PDB entry 6QV0 | X-ray diffraction, 3.12 A resolution | chains B and E of the 3 polymer chains in the assembly

[Chain B]
Name: Uncharacterized ABC transporter ATP-binding protein TM_0288
From: Thermotoga maritima (strain ATCC 43589 / MSB8 / DSM 3109 / JCM 10099)
Notes: fragment: ABC transporter
Reference sequence: Q9WYC4 (Y288_THEMA); residues 1-598 here = UniProt positions 1-598
Chain sequence (599 residues; each row starts with the number of its first residue):
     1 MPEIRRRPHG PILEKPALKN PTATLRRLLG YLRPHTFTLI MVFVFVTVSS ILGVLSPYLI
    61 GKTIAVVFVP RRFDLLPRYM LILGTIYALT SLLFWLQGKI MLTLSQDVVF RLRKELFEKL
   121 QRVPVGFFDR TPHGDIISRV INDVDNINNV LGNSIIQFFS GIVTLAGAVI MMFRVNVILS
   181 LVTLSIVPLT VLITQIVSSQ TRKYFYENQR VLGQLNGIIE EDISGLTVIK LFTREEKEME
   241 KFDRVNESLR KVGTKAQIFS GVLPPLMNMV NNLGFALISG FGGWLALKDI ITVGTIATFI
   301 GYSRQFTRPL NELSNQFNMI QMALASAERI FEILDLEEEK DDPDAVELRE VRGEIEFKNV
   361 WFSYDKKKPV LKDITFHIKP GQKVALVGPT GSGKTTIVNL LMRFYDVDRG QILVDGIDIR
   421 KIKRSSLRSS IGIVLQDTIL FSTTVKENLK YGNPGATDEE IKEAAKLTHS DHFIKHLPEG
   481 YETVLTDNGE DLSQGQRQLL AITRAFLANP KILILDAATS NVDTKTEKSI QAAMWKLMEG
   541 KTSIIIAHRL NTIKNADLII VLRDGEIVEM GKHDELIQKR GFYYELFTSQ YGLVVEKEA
Not modelled in the structure: 1-21, 592-599
Construct notes: engineered mutation Ala65 (Asp in Q9WYC4), Ala517 (Glu in Q9WYC4); expression tag (599)
UniProt features mapped onto this chain:
  - binding site (ATP): Gly388 to Thr395
Bound ions: Mg2+: Thr395, Gln436 (together with ATP)
Ligand contacts:
  - ATP (adenosine-5'-triphosphate), molecule 1: Asp129, Tyr364, Val370, Pro389, Thr390, Gly391, Ser392, Gly393, Lys394, Thr395, Thr396, Tyr405, Gln436, His548
  - ATP, molecule 2: Glu490, Asp491, Leu492, Ser493, Gln494, Gly495, Gln496, Asn521
Reported in the primary citation:
  - mutagenesis - E517A: abolished catalytic activity

[Chain E]
Name: Sb_TM35
From: synthetic construct
Notes: fragment: sybody
Chain sequence (128 residues; numbered -2 to 125; the number before each row is that of its first residue; numbers below 1 keep their minus sign (Gly-2 is residue -2)):
    -2 GPSQVQLVES GGGSVQAGGS LRLSCAASGN IHHISYLGWF RQAPGKEREG VAALWTKDGN
    58 TYYADSVKGR FTVSLDNAKN TGYLQMNSLK PEDTALYYCA AADTGSDTPL WDWVYWYWGQ
   118 GTQVTVSA
Not modelled in the structure: -2 to 0, 125
Cystine bridges: Cys22-Cys96

[Interface between chain B and chain E]
Pairs across the interface (22; chain B residue first):
  Trp284(B) - Leu107(E)
  Trp284(B) - Trp108(E)
  Trp284(B) - Trp110(E)
  Ala286(B) - Trp52(E)
  Leu287(B) - Ser32(E)  hydrogen bond (backbone-side chain)
  Leu287(B) - Tyr33(E)  hydrophobic
  Leu287(B) - Trp52(E)  hydrophobic
  Leu287(B) - Thr101(E)
  Leu287(B) - Trp113(E)  hydrophobic
  Lys288(B) - Thr101(E)
  Lys288(B) - Thr105(E)
  Lys288(B) - Pro106(E)
  Lys288(B) - Asp109(E)  hydrogen bond (side chain-backbone)
  Lys288(B) - Trp110(E)
  Lys288(B) - Val111(E)
  Asp289(B) - His30(E)
  Asp289(B) - Lys54(E)  salt bridge
  Ile290(B) - Lys54(E)
  Ile291(B) - Lys54(E)
  Thr292(B) - Asp55(E)  hydrogen bond
  Val293(B) - Trp52(E)
  Val293(B) - Tyr59(E)
Also at the interface, not in a pair above, chain E (18 interface residues in all): Thr53, Ala99

[Summary]
9 residues of chain B and 18 residues of chain E are in contact; the contacts include 3 hydrogen bonds and 1
salt bridge. Polar contacts include Asp289(B)-Lys54(E), Leu287(B)-Ser32(E) and Lys288(B)-Asp109(E). Bound to
chain B: ATP. From UniProt: 8 ATP-binding residues on chain B. The paper reports that E517A of chain B
abolishes catalytic activity.
Chain B is Uncharacterized ABC transporter ATP-binding protein TM_0288 (Thermotoga maritima (strain ATCC 43589
/ MSB8 / DSM 3109 / JCM 10099)) and chain E is Sb_TM35 (synthetic construct); the structure, Structure of
ATP-bound outward-facing TM287/288 in complex with sybody Sb_TM35, was determined by X-ray diffraction
together with 6QUZ, 6QV1 and 6QV2 from the same study.
